Entry 6CYW (X-ray diffraction, 1.95 A resolution); this record covers chains A and B.

# Chain A
Protein: Antigen-presenting glycoprotein CD1d1
Organism: Mus musculus
Reference sequence: A0A0R4J090 (A0A0R4J090_MOUSE); residues 1-279 here correspond to UniProt positions 19-297 (UniProt number = residue number + 18)
Amino-acid sequence (285 residues; numbered 1 to 285; the number before each row is that of its first residue):
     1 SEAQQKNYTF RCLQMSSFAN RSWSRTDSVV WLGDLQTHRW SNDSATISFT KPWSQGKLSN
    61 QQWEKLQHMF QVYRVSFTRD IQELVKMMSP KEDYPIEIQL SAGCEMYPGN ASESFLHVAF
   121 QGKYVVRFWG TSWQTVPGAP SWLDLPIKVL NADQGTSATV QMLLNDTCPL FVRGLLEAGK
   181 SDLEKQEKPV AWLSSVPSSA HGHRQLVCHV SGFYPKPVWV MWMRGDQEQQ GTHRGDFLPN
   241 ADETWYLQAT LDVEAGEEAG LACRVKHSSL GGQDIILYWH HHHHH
Disordered / not traced: 1-5, 199-201, 280-285
Differences from the reference sequence: expression tag (280-285)
Disulfides: Cys104-Cys168, Cys208-Cys263
Covalent attachments: N-acetylglucosamine (NAG) linked to Asn20, Asn42, Asn165
Small-molecule neighbours: sphingomyelin (FO4): Phe10, Cys12, Gln14, Ser28, Val30, Trp40, Ile47, Trp63, Leu66, Met69, Phe70, Val72, Tyr73, Ser76, Phe77, Arg79, Asp80, Ile81, Leu84, Ile98, Leu100, Ala102, Leu116, Val118, Phe120, Val125, Val126, Trp133, Trp142, Leu143, Ile147, Leu150, Asp153, Gly155, Thr156, Thr159, Val160, Leu163, Thr167, Cys168, Phe171

# Chain B
Protein: Beta-2-microglobulin
Organism: Mus musculus
Reference sequence: P01887 (B2MG_MOUSE); residues 1-99 here correspond to UniProt positions 21-119 (UniProt number = residue number + 20)
Amino-acid sequence (99 residues; row label = number of the first residue in the row):
     1 IQKTPQIQVY SRHPPENGKP NILNCYVTQF HPPHIEIQML KNGKKIPKVE MSDMSFSKDW
    61 SFYILAHTEF TPTETDTYAC RVKHASMAEP KTVYWDRDM
Disordered / not traced: 1
Disulfides: Cys25-Cys80

# How chain A and chain B interact
Pairs across the interface (56; chain A residue first):
  Arg11(A) with Lys58(B)
  Leu13(A) with Ser55(B); Phe56(B)
  Gln14(A) with Phe56(B)
  Met15(A) with Met54(B); Phe56(B), hydrophobic; Phe62(B), hydrophobic
  Ser17(A) with Pro33(B); His34(B), hydrogen bond
  Val29(A) with Asp53(B); Met54(B); Ser55(B)
  Trp31(A) with Ser55(B), hydrogen bond
  Gln36(A) with Asp53(B), hydrogen bond
  Arg39(A) with Asp53(B), salt bridge
  Glu97(A) with His31(B); Pro33(B); His34(B), salt bridge
  Gln99(A) with Phe56(B); Trp60(B), hydrogen bond (side chain-backbone); Phe62(B)
  Leu100(A) with Phe56(B)
  His117(A) with Trp60(B)
  Val118(A) with Trp60(B)
  Ala119(A) with Trp60(B), hydrophobic
  Gln121(A) with His31(B)
  Gly122(A) with His31(B); Trp60(B)
  Tyr124(A) with Trp60(B)
  Val190(A) with Pro14(B), hydrophobic
  Trp192(A) with Ser11(B); His13(B); Pro14(B), hydrophobic; Pro15(B)
  Ser195(A) with Arg97(B)
  Val196(A) with Asp96(B)
  Pro197(A) with Met99(B)
  Arg204(A) with Met99(B)
  Ser211(A) with Arg12(B), hydrogen bond (side chain-backbone)
  Gly212(A) with Arg12(B)
  Leu238(A) with Gln8(B); Tyr10(B); Tyr26(B), hydrophobic
  Pro239(A) with Tyr10(B), hydrogen bond (backbone-side chain); Tyr26(B); Leu65(B)
  Asn240(A) with Tyr10(B); Arg12(B); Asn24(B), hydrogen bond; Leu65(B)
  Ala241(A) with Leu65(B); His67(B)
  Asp242(A) with Arg12(B), salt bridge
  Thr244(A) with Arg12(B)
  Tyr246(A) with Tyr10(B), hydrophobic; Ser11(B)
Other interface residues (no listed pair), chain A (35 interface residues in all): Ser101, Ser194
Other interface residues (no listed pair), chain B (26 interface residues in all): Pro32, Tyr63

# Summary
35 residues of chain A and 26 residues of chain B are in contact, with 7 hydrogen bonds and 3 salt bridges.
Among the polar pairs are Arg39(A)-Asp53(B), Glu97(A)-His34(B) and Asp242(A)-Arg12(B). Ligands of chain A:
sphingomyelin. Covalently linked N-acetylglucosamine: at Asn20(A), Asn42(A) and Asn165(A).
Here chain A is Antigen-presenting glycoprotein CD1d1 and chain B is Beta-2-microglobulin, both from Mus
musculus. Entry 6CYW (Structure of sphingomyelin in complex with mouse CD1d) was determined by X-ray
diffraction.
